Entry 7PIC (electron microscopy, 9.10 A resolution (very low resolution: no residue pairs are listed; an interface is given only as per-side residue counts)); this record covers chains u and 3 of the 53 polymer chains in the assembly.

Chain u:
Protein: 50S ribosomal protein L27
Organism: Mycoplasma pneumoniae M129
UniProt: P75458 (RL27_MYCPN); residues 1-104 here = UniProt positions 1-104
Sequence (104 residues; each row starts with the number of its first residue):
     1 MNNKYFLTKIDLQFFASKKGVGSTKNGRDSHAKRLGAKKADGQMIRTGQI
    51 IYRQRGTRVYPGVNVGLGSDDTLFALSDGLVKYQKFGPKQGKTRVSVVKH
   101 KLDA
Unresolved in the structure: 1-16, 103-104

Chain 3:
Molecule: 23S ribosomal RNA
Organism: Mycoplasma pneumoniae M129
Sequence (2907 nucleotides; row label = number of the first residue in the row):
     1 UACAAUAAGUUACUAAGGGCUUAUGGUGGAUGCCUUGGCACUAAUAGGCG
    51 AUGAAGGACGUGUUAACCUGCGAUAAGCUUCGGGUAGGUGGUAAGAACCU
   101 CAGAUCCGGAGAUUUCCGAAUGGAGCAAUCCGGUAGUUGGAAACAGCUAU
   151 CAUUAAUUGAUGAAUAAAUAGUCAAUUAAAGCAAUACGUGGUGAAGUGAA
   201 ACAUCUCAGUAGCCACAGGAAAAGAAAACGAAUGUGAUUCCGUGUGUAGU
   251 GGCGAGCGAAAGCGGAACAGGCCAAACUUAUCAUUAGAUAGGGGUUGUAG
   301 GGCUUGCAAUGUGGACUUGAAAACGAUAGAAGAAGCUGUUGGAAAGCAGC
   351 GCGCAAAAGGGUGAUAGCCCCGUAUUUGAAAUUGUUUUCAUACCUAGCGA
   401 GAUCCCUGAGUAGCUCGGAAAACGUUAUUUUGAGUGAAUCUGCCCAGACC
   451 AUUGGGUAAGCCUAAAUACUAAUUAGUGACCGAUAGCGAAACAGUACCGU
   501 GAGGGAAAGGUGAAAAGAACCCAGAGAUGGGAGUGAAAUAGAUUCUGAAA
   551 CCAUAUGCCUACAACGUGUCAGAGCACAUUAAUGUGUGAUGGCGUGCGUU
   601 UUGAAGUAUGAGCCGGCGAGUUAUGAUAGCAAGCGUUAGUUAACCAGGAG
   651 AUGGGGAGCUGUAGCGAAAGCGAGUUUUAAAAGAGCGUUUGUUUGUUAUU
   701 AUAGACCCGAAACGGGUUGAGCUAGUCAUGAGCAGGUUGAAGGUUGAGUA
   751 ACAUCAACUGGAGGACCGAACCGACUCUCGUUGAAACGAUAGCGGAUGAC
   801 UUGUGAUUAGGGGUGAAAUUCCAAUCGAAAUCCGUGAUAGCUGGUUCUCG
   851 UCGAAAUAGCUUUAAGGCUAGCGUGAGAUCACAAAUAAGUGGAGGUAAAG
   901 CUACUGAAUGUAUGAUGGCGCCACCUAGGCGUACUGAAUACAAUUAAACU
   951 CUGAAUGCCAUUUAUUUUAUUCUCGCAGUCAGACAGUGGGGGAUAAGCUU
  1001 CAUUGUCAAGAGGGGAAGAGCCCAGAUCAUUAAAUAAGGUCCCCAAAAUA
  1051 UACUAAGUGGAAAAGGAUGUGAAAGUGCUAAAACAGCAAGGAUGUUGGCU
  1101 UAGAAGCAGCCAUCGUUUAAAGAGUGCGUAACAGCUCACUUGUCGAGUGU
  1151 UUUUGCGCCGAAGAUGUAACGGGGCUAAGUAUAUUACCGAAUUUAUGGAU
  1201 AAGAUUUAUAUCUUGUGGUAGACGAGCGUUGUAUUGGAGUUGAAGUCAAA
  1251 GCGUGAGCAUUGGUGGAUCCAAUACAAGUGAGAAUGCCGGCAUGAGUAAC
  1301 GCUUGGGAGUGAGAAUCUCCCAAACCGAUUGACUAAGGUUUCCUGGACCA
  1351 GGGUCGUCCUUCCAGGGUUAGUCUGGACCUAAGCUGAGGCUGAAAAGCGU
  1401 AGGCGAUGGACAACAGGUUAAUAUUCCUGUACUUACAGUUAGACUGAUGG
  1451 AGUGACAAAGAAGGUUUUCCACCCCCAUAAUUGGAUUUGGGGAUAAAUCA
  1501 UAAGGUGGUACAAUAGGCAAAUCCGUUGUGCAUAACAUUGAGUGAUGAUG
  1551 UCGAGUGAAUGAGUGAUCAAGUAGCGAAGGUGGUAUUAAUCAUGCUUUCA
  1601 AGAAAAGCUUCUAGGGUUAAUCUAGCUGUAACCAGUACCGAGAACGAACA
  1651 CACGUAGUCAAGGAGAGGAUCCUAAGGUUAGCGAGUGAACUAUAGCCAAG
  1701 GAACUCUGCAAAUUAACCCCGUAAGUUAGCGAGAAGGGGUGCUUAUGUAA
  1751 AAGUAAGCCGCAGUGAAGAACGAGGGGGGACUGUUUAACUAAAACACAAC
  1801 UCUAUGCCAAACCGUAAGGUGAUGUAUAUGGGGUGACACCUGCCCAGUGC
  1851 UGGAAGGUUAAAGAAGGAGGUUAGCGCAAGCGAAGCUUUUAACUGAAGCC
  1901 CCAGUGAACGGCGGCCGUAACUAUAACGGUCCUAAGGUAGCGAAAUUCCU
  1951 AGUCGGGUAAAUUCCGUCCCGCUUGAAUGGUGUAACCAUCUCUUGACUGU
  2001 CUCGGCUAUAGACUCGGUGAAAUCCAGGUACGGGUGAAGACACCCGUUAG
  2051 GCGCAACGGGACGGAAAGACCCCGUGAAGCUUUACUGUAGCUUAAUAUUG
  2101 AUCAGGACAUUAUCAUGUAGAGAAUAGGUAGGAGCAAUCGAUGCAAGUUC
  2151 GCUAGGACUUGUUGAUGCGAAAGGUGGAAUACUACCCUUGGUUGUGUGCU
  2201 GUUCUAAUUGGUAACUGUUAUCCAGUUUCAAGACAGUGUUAGGUGGGCAG
  2251 UUUGACUGGGGCGGUCGCCUCCUAAAAGGUAACGGAGGCGUACAAAGGUA
  2301 CCUUCAGUACGGUUGGAAAUCGUAUGUAGAGUGUAAUGGUGUAAGGGUGC
  2351 UUGACUGUGAGACAUACAGGUCGAACAGGUGAGAAAUCAGGUCAUAGUGA
  2401 UCCGGUGGUCCAGUAUGGAAUGGCCAUCGCUCAACGGAUAAAAGCUACUC
  2451 CGGGGAUAACAGGCUGAUACUGCCCAAGAGUUCAUAUCGACGGCAGUGUU
  2501 UGGCACCUCGAUGUCGACUCAUCUCAUCCUCGAGCUGAAGCAGGUUCGAA
  2551 GGGUUCGGCUGUUCGCCGAUUAAAGAGAUACGUGAGUUGGGUUCAAACCG
  2601 UCGUGAGACAGGUUGGUCCCUAUCUAUUGUGCCCGUAGGAAGAUUGAAGA
  2651 GUGUUGCUUCUAGUACGAGAGGACCGAAGCGAGGACACCUCUUAUGCUCC
  2701 AGUUGUAGCGCCAGCUGCACCGCUGGGUAGUAACGUGUCUAUUAGAUAAA
  2751 CGCUGAAAGCAUCUAAGUGUGAAACUAUCUCAAAGAUUAAUCUUCCCAUU
  2801 UCGCAAGAAAGUAAGAGCCGUCAAAGACGAUGACGUUGAUAGGUUACAGG
  2851 UGUAAGCAUAGUGAUAUGUUGAGCUGAGUAAUACUAAUUGCUCGAGGACU
  2901 UAUUGGA
Unresolved in the structure: 1-7, 923-927, 1560-1569, 2901-2907

Interface between chain u and chain 3:
At this resolution (9 A) residue pairs are not listed: 48 residues of chain u and 48 of chain 3 lie at the interface.

Overview:
The chain u/chain 3 interface involves 48 residues from each chain.
Here chain u is 50S ribosomal protein L27 and chain 3 is 23S ribosomal RNA, both from Mycoplasma pneumoniae
M129. Entry 7PIC (70S ribosome with P/E-site tRNA in spectinomycin-treated Mycoplasma pneumoniae cells) was
determined by electron microscopy, deposited together with 7OOC, 7OOD, 7P6Z, 7PAH, 7PAI, 7PAJ and 23 further
entries.
